Entry 4E8F (X-ray diffraction, 2.60 A resolution); this record covers chain A.

[Chain A]
Molecule: Poly(A) RNA polymerase protein cid1
Organism: Schizosaccharomyces pombe 972h-
Notes: EC 2.7.7.-
UniProt: O13833 (CID1_SCHPO); residue numbers follow UniProt; this construct covers 1-405
Chain sequence (405 residues; each row starts with the number of its first residue):
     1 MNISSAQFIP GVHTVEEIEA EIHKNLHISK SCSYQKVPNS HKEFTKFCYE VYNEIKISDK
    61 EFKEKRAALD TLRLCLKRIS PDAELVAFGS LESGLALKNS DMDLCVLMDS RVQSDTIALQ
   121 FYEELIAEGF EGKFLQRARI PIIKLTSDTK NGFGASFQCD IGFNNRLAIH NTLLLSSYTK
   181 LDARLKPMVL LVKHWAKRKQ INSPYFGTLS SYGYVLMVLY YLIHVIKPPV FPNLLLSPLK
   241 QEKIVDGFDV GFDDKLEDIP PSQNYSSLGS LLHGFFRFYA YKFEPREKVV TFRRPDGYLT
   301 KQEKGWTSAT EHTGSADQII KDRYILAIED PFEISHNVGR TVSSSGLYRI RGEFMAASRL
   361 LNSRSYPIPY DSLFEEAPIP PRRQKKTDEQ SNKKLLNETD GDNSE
Disordered / not traced: 1-37, 111-113, 309-321, 381-405
Curated features (UniProtKB/Swiss-Prot):
  - binding site (UTP): Ser-90, Ala-168, Asn-171, Thr-172, Lys-193, Lys-197, Ser-211, Tyr-212, His-336
  - binding site (Mg(2+)): Asp-101, Asp-103
  - binding site (ATP): Arg-340
  - mutagenesis: Phe-88 (F88D: Impairs catalytic activity), Asp-101 (D101A: Abolishes catalytic activity but does not affect RNA binding; when associated with A-103), Asp-103 (D103A: Abolishes catalytic activity but does not affect RNA binding; when associated with A-101), Lys-133 (K133A: Impairs binding to RNA; when associated with A-137; A-321 and A-323. Also impairs binding to RNA; when associated with A-137; A-277 and A-282), Arg-137 (R137A: Impairs binding to RNA; when associated with A-133; A-321 and A-323. Also impairs binding to RNA; when associated with A-133; A-277 and A-282), Lys-144 (K144A: Reduces association with a 15-mer A stretch but does not affect association with a 15-mer U stretch), Asp-160 (D160A: Abolishes catalytic activity), Asn-164 (N164P: Predominantly performs monouridylation), Asn-165 (N165A/P: Abolishes catalytic activity), Arg-277 (R277A: Impairs binding to RNA; when associated with A-282; A-133 and A-137. Also impairs binding to RNA; when associated with A-282; A-321 and A-323), Lys-282 (K282A: Impairs binding to RNA; when associated with A-277; A-133 and A-137. Also impairs binding to RNA; when associated with A-277; A-321 and A-323), Lys-321 (K321A: Impairs binding to RNA; when associated with A-323; A-277 and A-282. Also impairs binding to RNA; when associated with A-323; A-133 and A-137), 5 further mutagenesis entries in UniProt
From the paper describing this entry:
  - mutagenesis - H336A: increased catalytic activity (PAP activity)
  - mutagenesis - D330A, E333A: decreased catalytic activity (TUTase activity)
  - mutagenesis - K133A/R137A, R277A/K282A, K321A/R323A: decreased binding to RNA
  - mutagenesis - D101A/D103A: abolished catalytic activity
  - specificity-determining residues: Asp-330 (proposed by the authors, not directly observed)

[Overview]
Curated annotation (UniProt) lists 9 UTP-binding residues, Mg2+-binding residues Asp-101 and Asp-103,
ATP-binding residue Arg-340 and 17 mutagenesis sites. The paper reports that K133A/R137A, R277A/K282A and
K321A/R323A reduce binding to RNA; the specificity determinant Asp-330; 7 substitutions were tested in all.
Chain A is Poly(A) RNA polymerase protein cid1 (Schizosaccharomyces pombe 972h-); the structure, Structural
Basis for the Activity of a Cytoplasmic RNA Terminal U-transferase, was determined by X-ray diffraction,
deposited together with 4E7X and 4E80.
